2JE9 - chains A and D of the 4 polymer chains in the assembly; structure by X-ray diffraction, 2.10 A resolution.

== Chain A (and D) ==
Name: Lectin alpha chain
Source organism: Dioclea grandiflora
Notes: chain D of this document is another copy of the same molecule, construct and numbering; everything in this record applies to it too
Reference sequence: P08902 (LECA_DIOGR); residues 3-239 here correspond to UniProt positions 1-237 (UniProt number = residue number - 2)
Chain sequence (239 residues; each row starts with the number of its first residue):
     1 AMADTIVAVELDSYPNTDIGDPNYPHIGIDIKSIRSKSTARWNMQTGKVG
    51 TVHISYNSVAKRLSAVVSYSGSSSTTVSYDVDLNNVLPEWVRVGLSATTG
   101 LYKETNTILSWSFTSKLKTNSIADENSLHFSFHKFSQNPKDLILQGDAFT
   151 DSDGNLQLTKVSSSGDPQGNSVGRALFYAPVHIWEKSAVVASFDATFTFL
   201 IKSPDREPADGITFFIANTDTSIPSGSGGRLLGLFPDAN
Not modelled in the structure: 1
Differences from the reference sequence: expression tag (1-2); conflict Gln157 (Glu155 in P08902), Lys186 (Ser184 in P08902)
Curated features (UniProtKB/Swiss-Prot):
  - binding site (Mn(2+)): Glu10, Asp12, Asp21, His26, Ser36
  - binding site (Ca(2+)): Asp12, Tyr14, Asn16, Asp21, Asp210
  - binding site (a carbohydrate): Tyr14, Leu101, Tyr102, Arg230
Bound ions: Mn2+: Glu10, Asp12, Asp21, His26; Ca2+: Asp12, Tyr14, Asn16, Asp21
Ligand contacts: 5-bromo-4-chloro-1H-indol-3-yl mannoside (XMM; 5-bromo-4-chloro-1H-indol-3-yl alpha-D-mannopyranoside): Tyr14, Asn16, Gly100, Leu101, Tyr102, Ala209, Asp210, Gly228, Gly229, Arg230
What the authors report for this chain:
  - self-association interface (contacts with another copy of this molecule): His53, Arg62, Asp80, His133
  - self-association interface (contacts with another copy of this molecule): Asn57 (by similarity / conservation)

== How chain A and chain D interact ==
Residue-residue contacts - 45 pairs, chain A then chain D:
  Thr51(A) - Thr119(D)
  Thr51(A) - Asn120(D)  hydrogen bond (side chain-backbone)
  Thr51(A) - Ser121(D)
  His53(A) - Lys118(D)
  His53(A) - Thr119(D)  hydrogen bond (side chain-backbone)
  His53(A) - Ser121(D)
  His53(A) - Val190(D)
  Ser55(A) - Asn57(D)  hydrogen bond
  Asn57(A) - Ser55(D)  hydrogen bond
  Asn57(A) - Ser64(D)
  Val59(A) - Ser64(D)
  Val59(A) - Ala65(D)
  Val59(A) - Val66(D)  hydrophobic
  Val59(A) - Thr76(D)
  Ala60(A) - Arg62(D)  hydrogen bond (backbone-side chain)
  Ala60(A) - Ser64(D)
  Arg62(A) - Ala60(D)  hydrogen bond (side chain-backbone)
  Arg62(A) - Arg62(D)
  Arg62(A) - Asp80(D)  salt bridge
  Ser64(A) - Asn57(D)
  Ser64(A) - Val59(D)
  Ser64(A) - Ala60(D)
  Ala65(A) - Val59(D)
  Val66(A) - Val59(D)  hydrophobic
  Val66(A) - Val189(D)  hydrophobic
  Ser68(A) - Asn120(D)  hydrogen bond
  Ser68(A) - Val189(D)
  Tyr69(A) - Asn120(D)  hydrogen bond (backbone-side chain)
  Ser70(A) - Asn120(D)
  Ser78(A) - Val59(D)
  Asp80(A) - Arg62(D)  salt bridge
  Ser110(A) - Ile122(D)
  Trp111(A) - Ile122(D)
  Ser112(A) - Ile122(D)
  Lys118(A) - His53(D)
  Asn120(A) - Tyr69(D)  hydrogen bond (side chain-backbone)
  Asn120(A) - Ser70(D)
  Asn120(A) - Gly71(D)  hydrogen bond (side chain-backbone)
  Asn120(A) - Ser72(D)  hydrogen bond (side chain-backbone)
  Ile122(A) - Thr51(D)
  His133(A) - Ile122(D)
  Val189(A) - Val66(D)  hydrophobic
  Val189(A) - Ser68(D)
  Val190(A) - His53(D)
  Thr196(A) - Ile122(D)
Other interface residues (no listed pair), chain A (32 interface residues in all): Lys61, Ser74, Thr76, Ser121, Ser131, Phe197, Thr198
Other interface residues (no listed pair), chain D (30 interface residues in all): Lys61, Ser74, Ser78, Ala123, Thr196, Thr198

== In short ==
The interface between chain A and chain D involves 32 residues on one side and 30 on the other; the contacts
include 11 hydrogen bonds and 2 salt bridges. Polar pairs include Arg62(A)-Asp80(D), Thr51(A)-Asn120(D) and
His53(A)-Thr119(D). Chain A binds 5-bromo-4-chloro-1H-indol-3-yl mannoside. The paper reports a
self-association interface involving His53(A), Arg62(A) and Asp80(A) among others.
Chain A and chain D are both Lectin alpha chain (Dioclea grandiflora); the structure, Crystal structure of
recombinant dioclea grandiflora lectin complexed with 5-bromo-4-chloro-3-indolyl-a-D-mannose, was determined
by X-ray diffraction together with 2JDZ, 2JE7 and 2JEC from the same study.
